Entry 6U6K (X-ray diffraction, 1.70 A resolution); this record covers chains A and C.

[Chain A]
Name: Bromodomain-containing protein 4
Organism: Homo sapiens
UniProtKB: O60885 (BRD4_HUMAN); residues 42-168 here = UniProt positions 42-168
Sequence (146 residues; row label = number of the first residue in the row):
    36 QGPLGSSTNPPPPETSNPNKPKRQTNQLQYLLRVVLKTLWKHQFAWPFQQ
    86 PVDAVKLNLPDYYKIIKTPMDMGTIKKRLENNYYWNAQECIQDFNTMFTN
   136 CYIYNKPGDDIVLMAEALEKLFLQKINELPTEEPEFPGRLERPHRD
Disordered / not traced: 36-41, 168-181
Differences from the reference sequence: expression tag (36-41, 169-181)
Swiss-Prot annotation at these positions:
  - site: N140 (Acetylated histone binding)
  - cross-link: K99 (Glycyl lysine isopeptide (Lys-Gly) (interchain with G-Cter in SUMO2))

[Chain C]
Name: cyclic peptide 3.1_3
Sequence (13 residues; numbered 0 to 12; the number before each row is that of its first residue; numbering starts at 0):
     0 XWWIIPKVKKGCX
Modified residues: ACE (acetyl group) at position 0, NH2 (amino group) at position 12; K6, K9 (N(6)-acetyllysine; ALY)
Covalently attached groups: covalent link ACE_0-C11

[Interface between chain A and chain C]
Pairs across the interface - 23 pairs, chain A then chain C:
  F79(A) - K9(C)
  W81(A) - ACE_0(C)
  W81(A) - W1(C)
  W81(A) - W2(C)
  W81(A) - K9(C)
  W81(A) - C11(C)  hydrophobic
  P82(A) - W2(C)  hydrophobic
  P82(A) - K6(C)
  F83(A) - K6(C)
  V87(A) - K6(C)
  L92(A) - W2(C)
  L92(A) - P5(C)
  L94(A) - K6(C)
  N140(A) - K6(C)
  D144(A) - K6(C)
  D144(A) - V7(C)
  D145(A) - K6(C)  hydrogen bond (backbone-backbone)
  D145(A) - V7(C)  hydrogen bond (backbone-backbone)
  D145(A) - K8(C)
  D145(A) - K9(C)  hydrogen bond (side chain-backbone)
  I146(A) - W2(C)  hydrophobic
  I146(A) - K6(C)  hydrogen bond (backbone-backbone)
  M149(A) - K9(C)
Other interface residues (no listed pair), chain A (15 interface residues in all): Y97, C136, L148

[In short]
Chain A and chain C form an interface of 15 and 9 residues respectively, with 4 hydrogen bonds. Among the
polar pairs are D145(A)-K9(C), D145(A)-K6(C) and D145(A)-V7(C).
Chain A is Bromodomain-containing protein 4 (Homo sapiens) and chain C is cyclic peptide 3.1_3; the structure,
BRD4-BD1 in complex with the cyclic peptide 3.1_3, was determined by X-ray diffraction together with 6U4A,
6U61, 6U6L, 6U71, 6U72, 6U74 and 8 further entries from the same study.
